3T8A - chains A and C of the 3 polymer chains in the assembly; structure by X-ray diffraction, 2.25 A resolution.

# Chain A (and C)
Name: 1,4-Dihydroxy-2-naphthoyl-CoA synthase
Organism: Mycobacterium tuberculosis
Notes: EC 4.1.3.36; chain C of this document is another copy of the same molecule, construct and numbering; everything in this record applies to it too
UniProtKB: O06414 (MENB_MYCTU); numbering as in UniProt (aligned over 1-314)
Amino-acid sequence (334 residues; each row starts with the number of its first residue; numbers below 1 keep their minus sign (Met-19 is residue -19)):
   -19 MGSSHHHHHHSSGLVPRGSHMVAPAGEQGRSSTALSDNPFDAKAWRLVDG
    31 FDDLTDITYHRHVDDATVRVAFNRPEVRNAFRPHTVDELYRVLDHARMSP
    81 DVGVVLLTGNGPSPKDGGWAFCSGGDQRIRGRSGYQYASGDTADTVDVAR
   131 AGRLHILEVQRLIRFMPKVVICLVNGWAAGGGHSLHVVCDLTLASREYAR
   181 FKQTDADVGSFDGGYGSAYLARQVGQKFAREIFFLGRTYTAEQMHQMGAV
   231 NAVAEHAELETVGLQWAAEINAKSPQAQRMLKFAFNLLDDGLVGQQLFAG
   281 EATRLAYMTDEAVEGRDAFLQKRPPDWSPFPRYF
Disordered / not traced: -19 to 16, 107-132, 296-314 (chain C: -19 to 15, 109-133, 291-314)
Construct notes: expression tag (-19 to 0)
What the authors report for this chain:
  - mutagenesis - D185E, D185N (2000-fold): decreased catalytic activity
  - mutagenesis - D185G: abolished catalytic activity
  - mutagenesis - S190A: decreased catalytic activity (citing earlier work)
  - mutagenesis - D192N, Y287F: abolished catalytic activity (citing earlier work)
  - contacts within the chain: Asp185-Ser190, Gln140-Asp192 (hydrogen bond)
  - catalytic residues: Ser190 (proposed by the authors, not directly observed)

# Interface between chain A and chain C
Residue-residue contacts - 51 pairs, chain A then chain C:
  Arg77(A) with Glu138(C), salt bridge
  Leu137(A) with Gln276(C), hydrogen bond (backbone-side chain); Gly280(C)
  Glu138(A) with Arg77(C), salt bridge
  Gln140(A) with Gln276(C), hydrogen bond
  Arg141(A) with Phe145(C); Gln276(C), hydrogen bond; Leu277(C)
  Phe145(A) with Arg141(C); Phe145(C), hydrophobic; Val273(C), hydrophobic
  Phe191(A) with Thr283(C), hydrogen bond (backbone-side chain)
  Gly193(A) with Gln275(C), hydrogen bond (backbone-side chain); Ala279(C)
  Gly194(A) with Gln276(C)
  Tyr195(A) with Leu272(C), hydrophobic; Val273(C); Gln276(C)
  Ala198(A) with Leu272(C), hydrophobic; Gln275(C)
  Tyr199(A) with Leu272(C), hydrophobic
  Asp269(A) with Gly271(C); Leu272(C), hydrogen bond (backbone-backbone)
  Asp270(A) with Asp270(C); Leu272(C); Val273(C)
  Gly271(A) with Asp269(C); Gly271(C)
  Leu272(A) with Tyr195(C), hydrophobic; Ala198(C), hydrophobic; Tyr199(C), hydrophobic; Asp269(C), hydrogen bond (backbone-backbone); Asp270(C)
  Val273(A) with Phe145(C), hydrophobic; Tyr195(C); Asp270(C); Val273(C), hydrophobic
  Gln275(A) with Gly193(C), hydrogen bond (side chain-backbone); Ala198(C)
  Gln276(A) with Leu137(C), hydrogen bond (side chain-backbone); Gln140(C), hydrogen bond; Arg141(C), hydrogen bond; Tyr195(C)
  Leu277(A) with Arg141(C)
  Ala279(A) with Gly193(C)
  Gly280(A) with Leu137(C)
  Ala282(A) with Phe191(C)
  Thr283(A) with Ser190(C); Phe191(C), hydrogen bond (side chain-backbone)
  Ala292(A) with Val188(C)
  Gly295(A) with Val188(C)
Also at the interface, not in a pair above, chain A (27 interface residues in all): Ser190
Also at the interface, not in a pair above, chain C (28 interface residues in all): Asp187, Gly189, Gly194, Ala282

# Summary
Chain A and chain C form an interface of 27 and 28 residues respectively, with 12 hydrogen bonds and 2 salt
bridges. Among the polar pairs are Arg77(A)-Glu138(C), Leu137(A)-Gln276(C) and Gln140(A)-Gln276(C). From the
paper: the catalytic residue Ser190(A); D185E, D185N and S190A of chain A reduce catalytic activity; 6
substitutions were tested in all.
Chain A and chain C are both 1,4-Dihydroxy-2-naphthoyl-CoA synthase (Mycobacterium tuberculosis); the
structure, Crystal structure of Mycobacterium tuberculosis MenB in complex with substrate analogue, OSB-NCoA,
was determined by X-ray diffraction (same publication as 3T88, 3T89 and 3T8B).
